PDB entry 4JMY | X-ray diffraction, 1.95 A resolution | chains A and E of the 3 polymer chains in the assembly

[Chain A]
Molecule: Polyprotein
Source organism: Hepatitis C virus genotype 2
Notes: EC 3.4.21.98; fragment: NS3 protease domain
Reference sequence: Q81817 (Q81817_9HEPC); residues 1-180 here correspond to UniProt positions 301-480 (UniProt number = residue number + 300)
Chain sequence (186 residues; numbered 1 to 186; the number before each row is that of its first residue):
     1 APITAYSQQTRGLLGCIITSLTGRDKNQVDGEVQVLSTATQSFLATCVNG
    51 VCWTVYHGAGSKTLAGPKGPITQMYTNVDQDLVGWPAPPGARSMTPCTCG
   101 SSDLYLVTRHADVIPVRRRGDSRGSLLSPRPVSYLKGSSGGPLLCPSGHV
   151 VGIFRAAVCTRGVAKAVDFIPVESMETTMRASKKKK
Unresolved in the structure: 183-186
Construct notes: expression tag (181-186)
Bound ions: Na+: Ala-5, Ala-111; Zn2+: Cys-97, Cys-99, Cys-145

[Chain E]
Molecule: substrate peptide
Chain sequence (6 residues; each row starts with the number of its first residue):
     1 DDIVPC

[Interface between chain A and chain E]
Pairs across the interface (25; chain A residue first):
  His-57(A) / Pro-5(E)
  His-57(A) / Cys-6(E)  hydrogen bond (side chain-backbone)
  Leu-135(A) / Cys-6(E)
  Lys-136(A) / Val-4(E)
  Gly-137(A) / Cys-6(E)  hydrogen bond (backbone-backbone)
  Ser-138(A) / Cys-6(E)  hydrogen bond (backbone-backbone)
  Ser-139(A) / Cys-6(E)  hydrogen bond (side chain-backbone)
  Phe-154(A) / Cys-6(E)  hydrophobic
  Arg-155(A) / Ile-3(E)
  Arg-155(A) / Pro-5(E)
  Arg-155(A) / Cys-6(E)  hydrogen bond (backbone-backbone)
  Ala-156(A) / Ile-3(E)  hydrophobic
  Ala-156(A) / Val-4(E)
  Ala-156(A) / Pro-5(E)  hydrophobic
  Ala-157(A) / Asp-2(E)
  Ala-157(A) / Ile-3(E)
  Ala-157(A) / Val-4(E)  hydrogen bond (backbone-backbone)
  Val-158(A) / Asp-1(E)
  Val-158(A) / Asp-2(E)
  Val-158(A) / Ile-3(E)  hydrophobic
  Cys-159(A) / Asp-1(E)
  Cys-159(A) / Asp-2(E)  hydrogen bond (backbone-backbone)
  Cys-159(A) / Val-4(E)  hydrophobic
  Thr-160(A) / Asp-1(E)
  Asp-168(A) / Ile-3(E)
Other interface residues (no listed pair), chain A (17 interface residues in all): Ser-42, Arg-123, Val-132

[Overview]
17 residues of chain A face 6 of chain E across their interface; the contacts include 7 hydrogen bonds. Polar
pairs include His-57(A)/Cys-6(E), Gly-137(A)/Cys-6(E) and Ser-138(A)/Cys-6(E). The Na+ site is built by
Ala-5(A) and Ala-111(A). Cys-97(A), Cys-99(A) and Cys-145(A) coordinate Zn2+.
Here chain A is Polyprotein (Hepatitis C virus genotype 2) and chain E is substrate peptide. Entry 4JMY
(Crystal structure of HCV NS3/NS4A protease complexed with DDIVPC peptide) was determined by X-ray
diffraction.
